Entry 1TWG (X-ray diffraction, 3.30 A resolution); this record covers chains B and C of the 10 polymer chains in the assembly.

# Chain B
Molecule: DNA-directed RNA polymerase II 140 kDa polypeptide
Source organism: Saccharomyces cerevisiae
Notes: EC 2.7.7.6
UniProtKB: P08518 (RPB2_YEAST); numbering as in UniProt (aligned over 1-1224)
Chain sequence (1224 residues; numbered 1 to 1224; the number before each row is that of its first residue):
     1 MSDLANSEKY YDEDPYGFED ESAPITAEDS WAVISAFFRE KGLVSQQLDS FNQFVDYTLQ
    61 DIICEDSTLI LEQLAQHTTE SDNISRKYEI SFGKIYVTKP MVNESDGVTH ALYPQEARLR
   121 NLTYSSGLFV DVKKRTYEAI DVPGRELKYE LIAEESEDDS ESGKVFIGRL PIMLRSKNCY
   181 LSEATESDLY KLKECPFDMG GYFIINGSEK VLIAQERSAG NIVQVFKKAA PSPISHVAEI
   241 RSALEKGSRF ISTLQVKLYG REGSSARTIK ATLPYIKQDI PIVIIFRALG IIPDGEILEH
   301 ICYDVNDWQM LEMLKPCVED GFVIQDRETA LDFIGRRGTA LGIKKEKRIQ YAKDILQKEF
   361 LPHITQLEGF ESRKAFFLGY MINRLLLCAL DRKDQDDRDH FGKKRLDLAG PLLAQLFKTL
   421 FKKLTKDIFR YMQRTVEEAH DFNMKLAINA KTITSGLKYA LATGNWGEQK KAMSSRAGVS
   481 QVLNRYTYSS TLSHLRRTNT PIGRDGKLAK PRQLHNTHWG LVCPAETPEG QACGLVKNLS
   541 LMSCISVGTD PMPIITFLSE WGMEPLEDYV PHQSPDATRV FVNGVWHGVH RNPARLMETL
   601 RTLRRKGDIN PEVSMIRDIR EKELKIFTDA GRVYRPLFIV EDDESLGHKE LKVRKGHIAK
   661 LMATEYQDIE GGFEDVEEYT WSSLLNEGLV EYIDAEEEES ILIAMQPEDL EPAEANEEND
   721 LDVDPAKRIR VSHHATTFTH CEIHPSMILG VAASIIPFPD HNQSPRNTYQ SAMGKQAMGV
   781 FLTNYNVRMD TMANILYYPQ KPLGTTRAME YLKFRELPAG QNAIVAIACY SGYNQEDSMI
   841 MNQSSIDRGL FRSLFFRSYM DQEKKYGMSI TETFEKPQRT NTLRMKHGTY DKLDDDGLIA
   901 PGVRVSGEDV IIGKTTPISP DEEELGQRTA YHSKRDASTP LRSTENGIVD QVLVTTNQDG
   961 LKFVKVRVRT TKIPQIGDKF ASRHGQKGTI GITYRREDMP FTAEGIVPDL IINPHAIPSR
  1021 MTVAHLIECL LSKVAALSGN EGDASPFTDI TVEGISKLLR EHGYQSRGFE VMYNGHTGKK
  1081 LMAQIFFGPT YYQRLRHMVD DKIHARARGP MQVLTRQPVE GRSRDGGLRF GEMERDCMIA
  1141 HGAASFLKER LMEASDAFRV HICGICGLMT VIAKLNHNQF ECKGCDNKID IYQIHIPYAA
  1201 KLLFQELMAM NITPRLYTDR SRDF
Disordered / not traced: 1-17, 71-88, 139-163, 438-445, 468-476, 503-508, 669-677, 713-721, 917-932, 1111-1126
Ion coordination: Mn2+: D837 (together with CTP) (shared with 2 residues of chain A); Zn2+: C1163, C1166, C1182, C1185
Ligand contacts: CTP (cytidine-5'-triphosphate): R766, Y769, D837, Q986, K987, R1020

# Chain C
Molecule: DNA-directed RNA polymerase II 45 kDa polypeptide
Source organism: Saccharomyces cerevisiae
Notes: EC 2.7.7.6
UniProtKB: P16370 (RPB3_YEAST); residues 1-318 here = UniProt positions 1-318
Chain sequence (318 residues; numbered 1 to 318; the number before each row is that of its first residue):
     1 MSEEGPQVKI REASKDNVDF ILSNVDLAMA NSLRRVMIAE IPTLAIDSVE VETNTTVLAD
    61 EFIAHRLGLI PLQSMDIEQL EYSRDCFCED HCDKCSVVLT LQAFGESEST TNVYSKDLVI
   121 VSNLMGRNIG HPIIQDKEGN GVLICKLRKG QELKLTCVAK KGIAKEHAKW GPAAAIEFEY
   181 DPWNKLKHTD YWYEQDSAKE WPQSKNCEYE DPPNEGDPFD YKAQADTFYM NVESVGSIPV
   241 DQVVVRGIDT LQKKVASILL ALTQMDQDKV NFASGDNNTA SNMLGSNEDV MMTGAEQDPY
   301 SNASQMGNTG SGGYDNAW
Disordered / not traced: 1-2, 269-318
UniProt features mapped onto this chain:
  - binding site (Zn(2+)): C86, C88, C92, C95
  - modified residue: S2 (N-acetylserine)
  - natural variant: A30 (A30D: In mutant RPB3-1)
  - mutagenesis: K9 (K9E: Transcript termination readthrough)
Ion coordination: Zn2+: C86, C88, C92, C95

# How chain B and chain C interact
Residue-residue contacts - 69 pairs, chain B then chain C:
  Y797(B) with E61(C); F62(C), hydrophobic
  Y798(B) with F62(C), hydrophobic; R66(C), hydrogen bond
  D847(B) with H65(C), hydrogen bond (backbone-side chain); H167(C); A168(C), hydrogen bond (side chain-backbone)
  R848(B) with H65(C); A168(C)
  G849(B) with H65(C)
  R852(B) with H65(C), hydrogen bond
  R969(B) with A59(C); D60(C), salt bridge; E61(C), salt bridge
  T971(B) with E61(C), hydrogen bond
  R995(B) with K165(C)
  R996(B) with I38(C); A173(C); A174(C), hydrogen bond (side chain-backbone)
  E997(B) with R34(C), hydrogen bond (backbone-side chain); R35(C); A39(C)
  D998(B) with R35(C), salt bridge
  F1001(B) with N31(C); R34(C); F178(C), hydrophobic
  A1003(B) with E177(C); F178(C), hydrogen bond (backbone-backbone)
  E1004(B) with E177(C)
  G1005(B) with I176(C)
  R1060(B) with K199(C), hydrogen bond (side chain-backbone); E200(C), hydrogen bond (side chain-backbone); P202(C)
  G1063(B) with P202(C)
  Y1064(B) with P202(C)
  Q1065(B) with E200(C); W201(C); P202(C)
  R1067(B) with E194(C), salt bridge
  F1069(B) with W192(C), hydrophobic; W201(C), hydrophobic
  V1071(B) with Y191(C), hydrophobic
  Y1073(B) with F178(C); E179(C); Y180(C)
  G1075(B) with N31(C), hydrogen bond (backbone-side chain); R34(C), hydrogen bond (backbone-side chain); R35(C), hydrogen bond (backbone-side chain)
  H1076(B) with N31(C), hydrogen bond (backbone-side chain)
  T1077(B) with L27(C); N31(C)
  G1078(B) with N31(C), hydrogen bond (backbone-side chain); Y180(C)
  K1079(B) with L27(C); Y180(C); H188(C)
  K1080(B) with Y180(C), hydrogen bond (backbone-side chain); D181(C), salt bridge; N184(C); T189(C)
  L1081(B) with T189(C), hydrogen bond (backbone-side chain)
  M1082(B) with H188(C); T189(C), hydrogen bond (backbone-side chain); D190(C), hydrogen bond (backbone-backbone)
  Q1084(B) with T189(C), hydrogen bond; D190(C), hydrogen bond (side chain-backbone); Y191(C); W192(C); W201(C)
Also at the interface, not in a pair above, chain B (40 interface residues in all): S844, L854, I948, T970, T1002, E1070, A1083
Also at the interface, not in a pair above, chain C (38 interface residues in all): L69, A175, W183, K187

# In short
Chain B and chain C form an interface of 40 and 38 residues respectively, with 21 hydrogen bonds and 5 salt
bridges. Among the polar pairs are R969(B)-D60(C), R969(B)-E61(C) and D998(B)-R35(C). Bound to chain B: CTP.
Chain B is DNA-directed RNA polymerase II 140 kDa polypeptide and chain C is DNA-directed RNA polymerase II 45
kDa polypeptide, both from Saccharomyces cerevisiae; the structure, RNA polymerase II complexed with CTP, was
determined by X-ray diffraction, deposited together with 1R9S, 1R9T, 1TWA, 1TWC, 1TWF and 1TWH.
